PDB entry 9ITR | electron microscopy, 4.60 A resolution (low resolution: residue-level contacts below are approximate; hydrogen-bond / salt-bridge calls are withheld) | chains Y and V of the 16 polymer chains in the assembly

Chain Y (and V):
Molecule: ATP synthase subunit b
Source organism: Chloroflexus aurantiacus J-10-fl
Notes: chain V of this document is another copy of the same molecule, construct and numbering; everything in this record applies to it too
UniProtKB: A9WGS8 (ATPF_CHLAA); residues 1-164 here = UniProt positions 1-164
Amino-acid sequence (164 residues; numbered 1 to 164; the number before each row is that of its first residue):
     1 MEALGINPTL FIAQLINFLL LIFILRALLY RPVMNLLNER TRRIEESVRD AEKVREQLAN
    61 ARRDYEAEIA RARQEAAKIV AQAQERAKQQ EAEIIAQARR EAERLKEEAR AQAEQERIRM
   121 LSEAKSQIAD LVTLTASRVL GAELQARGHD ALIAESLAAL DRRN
Unresolved in the structure: 1-7, 161-164 (chain V: 1-6, 159-164)

Interface between chain Y and chain V:
Contacting residue pairs (57):
  I44(Y) with R40(V)
  S47(Y) with I44(V)
  V48(Y) with R43(V)
  A51(Y) with R43(V); S47(V)
  V54(Y) with S47(V); D50(V); A51(V)
  R55(Y) with R43(V); S47(V); D50(V)
  Q57(Y) with V54(V)
  L58(Y) with D50(V); V54(V)
  A61(Y) with L58(V)
  R62(Y) with Q57(V)
  Y65(Y) with Q57(V); A61(V); D64(V)
  E68(Y) with Y65(V)
  I69(Y) with D64(V)
  R71(Y) with Y65(V)
  A72(Y) with Y65(V); E68(V)
  E75(Y) with Y65(V)
  A76(Y) with E68(V)
  I94(Y) with A87(V); E91(V)
  A98(Y) with E91(V); I94(V)
  A102(Y) with A98(V); E101(V)
  L105(Y) with A98(V); R99(V)
  K106(Y) with E101(V); L105(V)
  A109(Y) with L105(V)
  A113(Y) with A109(V)
  L131(Y) with S156(V)
  V132(Y) with L131(V); L134(V)
  T135(Y) with L131(V); S156(V)
  A136(Y) with L131(V)
  R138(Y) with L152(V); E155(V); S156(V)
  V139(Y) with H149(V); L152(V); I153(V)
  L140(Y) with T135(V); L140(V)
  E143(Y) with L144(V); Q145(V); A146(V); H149(V)
  R147(Y) with Q145(V)
Interface residues without a listed pair, chain Y (42 interface residues in all): R73, V80, A83, Q84, A87, I95, R117, A124, L134
Interface residues without a listed pair, chain V (46 interface residues in all): K53, R62, A72, A76, I79, A83, Q90, I95, A102, Q115, E116, D130, E143

Summary:
42 residues of chain Y and 46 residues of chain V are in contact.
Both chains are ATP synthase subunit b (Chloroflexus aurantiacus J-10-fl). Entry 9ITR (Chloroflexus
aurantiacus ATP synthase, state 3, focused refinement of FO and peripheral stalk) was determined by electron
microscopy (same publication as 9ITJ, 9ITK, 9ITL, 9ITM, 9ITN, 9ITO and 11 further entries).
